8JXM - chains K and M of the 12 polymer chains in the assembly; structure by electron microscopy, 3.49 A resolution.

# Chain K
Molecule: Methylcrotonoyl-CoA carboxylase beta chain, mitochondrial
Organism: Homo sapiens
Notes: EC 6.4.1.4
Reference sequence: Q9HCC0 (MCCB_HUMAN); residues 1-563 here = UniProt positions 1-563
Chain sequence (563 residues; row label = number of the first residue in the row):
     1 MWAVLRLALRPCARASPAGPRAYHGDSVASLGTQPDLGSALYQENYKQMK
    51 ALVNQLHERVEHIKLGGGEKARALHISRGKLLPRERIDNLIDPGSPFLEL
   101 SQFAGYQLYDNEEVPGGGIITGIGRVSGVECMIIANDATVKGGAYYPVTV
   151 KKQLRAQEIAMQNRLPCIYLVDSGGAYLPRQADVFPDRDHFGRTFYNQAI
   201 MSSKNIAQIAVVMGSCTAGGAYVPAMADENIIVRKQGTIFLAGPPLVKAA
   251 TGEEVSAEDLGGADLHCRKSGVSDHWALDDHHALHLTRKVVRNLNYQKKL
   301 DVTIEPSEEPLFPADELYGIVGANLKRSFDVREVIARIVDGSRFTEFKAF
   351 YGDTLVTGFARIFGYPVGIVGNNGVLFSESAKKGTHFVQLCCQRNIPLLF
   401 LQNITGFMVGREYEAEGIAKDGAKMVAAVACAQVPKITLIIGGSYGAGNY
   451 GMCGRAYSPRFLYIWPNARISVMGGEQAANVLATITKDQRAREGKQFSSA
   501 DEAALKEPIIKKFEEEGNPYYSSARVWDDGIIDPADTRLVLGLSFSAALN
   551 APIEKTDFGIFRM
Not modelled in the structure: 1-22
Swiss-Prot annotation at these positions:
  - region: Arg-343 to Asn-372 (Acyl-CoA binding)
  - modified residue: Lys-70 (N6-acetyllysine), Lys-141 (N6-succinyllysine), Lys-495 (N6-acetyllysine), Lys-511 (N6-acetyllysine)
  - natural variant: Ser-39 (S39F: In MCC2D), Gly-68 (G68V: In MCC2D; uncertain significance), Glu-99 (E99Q: In MCC2D), Ser-101 (S101F: In MCC2D), Gly-105 (G105R: In MCC2D; uncertain significance), Gly-118 (deletion: In MCC2D), Cys-131 (C131F: In MCC2D), Thr-139 (T139I: In MCC2D), Tyr-146 (Y146N: In MCC2D), Lys-152 (K152T: In MCC2D), Arg-155 (R155Q: In MCC2D; R155W: In MCC2D), Asn-163 (N163D: In MCC2D; uncertain significance), 42 further natural variant entries in UniProt
Ligand contacts:
  - BTI (5-(hexahydro-2-oxo-1H-thieno[3,4-d]imidazol-6-yl)pentanal): Ala-218, Leu-241, Leu-246
  - TW3 (S-[2-[3-[[(2R)-4-[[[(2S,3S,4S,5S)-5-(6-aminopurin-9-yl)-4-oxidanyl-3-phosphonooxy-oxolan-2-yl]methoxy-oxidanyl-phosphoryl]oxy-oxidanyl-phosphoryl]oxy-3,3-dimethyl-2-oxidanyl-butanoyl]amino]propanoylamino]ethyl] 3-methylbut-2-enethioate), molecule 1: Arg-78, Lys-141, Gly-142, Ala-144, Gly-174, Gly-175, Ala-176, Tyr-177, Leu-178, Pro-179, Phe-185, Phe-191, Ser-215, Thr-217, Ala-218, Gly-219, Leu-246
  - TW3, molecule 2: Gly-446, Ala-447, Tyr-450, Val-472, Ile-485, Gln-489
Reported in the primary citation:
  - mutagenesis - L241R, A242F: decreased catalytic activity on TW3
  - catalytic residues: Phe-407, Ala-447 (proposed by the authors, not directly observed)

# Chain M
Molecule: Methylcrotonoyl-CoA carboxylase subunit alpha, mitochondrial
Organism: Homo sapiens
Notes: EC 6.4.1.4
Reference sequence: Q96RQ3 (MCCA_HUMAN); residues 1-725 here = UniProt positions 1-725
Chain sequence (725 residues; each row starts with the number of its first residue):
     1 MAAASAVSVLLVAAERNRWHRLPSLLLPPRTWVWRQRTMKYTTATGRNIT
    51 KVLIANRGEIACRVMRTAKKLGVQTVAVYSEADRNSMHVDMADEAYSIGP
   101 APSQQSYLSMEKIIQVAKTSAAQAIHPGCGFLSENMEFAELCKQEGIIFI
   151 GPPPSAIRDMGIKSTSKSIMAAAGVPVVEGYHGEDQSDQCLKEHARRIGY
   201 PVMIKAVRGGGGKGMRIVRSEQEFQEQLESARREAKKSFNDDAMLIEKFV
   251 DTPRHVEVQVFGDHHGNAVYLFERDCSVQRRHQKIIEEAPAPGIKSEVRK
   301 KLGEAAVRAAKAVNYVGAGTVEFIMDSKHNFCFMEMNTRLQVEHPVTEMI
   351 TGTDLVEWQLRIAAGEKIPLSQEEITLQGHAFEARIYAEDPSNNFMPVAG
   401 PLVHLSTPRADPSTRIETGVRQGDEVSVHYDPMIAKLVVWAADRQAALTK
   451 LRYSLRQYNIVGLHTNIDFLLNLSGHPEFEAGNVHTDFIPQHHKQLLLSR
   501 KAAAKESLCQAALGLILKEKAMTDTFTLQAHDQFSPFSSSSGRRLNISYT
   551 RNMTLKDGKNNVAIAVTYNHDGSYSMQIEDKTFQVLGNLYSEGDCTYLKC
   601 SVNGVASKAKLIILENTIYLFSKEGSIEIDIPVPKYLSSVSSQETQGGPL
   651 APMTGTIEKVFVKAGDKVKAGDSLMVMIAMKMEHTIKSPKDGTVKKVFYR
   701 EGAQANRHTPLVEFEEEESDKRESE
Not modelled in the structure: 1-46, 183-246, 718-725

# Chain K / chain M interface
Residue-residue contacts (6; chain K residue first):
  Tyr-23(K) / Glu-519(M)
  Tyr-23(K) / Met-522(M)
  His-24(K) / Phe-526(M)
  Gly-25(K) / Met-522(M)
  Ser-27(K) / Leu-637(M)
  Ala-29(K) / Leu-637(M)
Also at the interface, not in a pair above, chain K (6 interface residues in all): Val-28

# In short
Chain K and chain M form an interface of 6 and 4 residues respectively. Bound to chain K: compound TW3 and
compound BTI. From the paper: catalytic residues Phe-407(K) and Ala-447(K); L241R and A242F of chain K reduce
catalytic activity on TW3.
Chain K is Methylcrotonoyl-CoA carboxylase beta chain, mitochondrial and chain M is Methylcrotonoyl-CoA
carboxylase subunit alpha, mitochondrial, both from Homo sapiens; the structure, Human 3-methylcrotonyl-CoA
carboxylase in BCCP-H2 state with MCoA, was determined by electron microscopy together with 7YBU, 8J4Z, 8J78,
8J7D, 8JAK, 8JAW and 3 further entries from the same study.
